PDB entry 9AW6 | X-ray diffraction, 3.44 A resolution | chains H and Z of the 28 polymer chains in the assembly

Chain H:
Molecule: Proteasome subunit beta type-2
From: Saccharomyces cerevisiae
Notes: EC 3.4.25.1
Reference sequence: P25043 (PSB2_YEAST); residues 1-232 here correspond to UniProt positions 30-261 (UniProt number = residue number + 29)
Amino-acid sequence (232 residues; numbered 1 to 232; the number before each row is that of its first residue):
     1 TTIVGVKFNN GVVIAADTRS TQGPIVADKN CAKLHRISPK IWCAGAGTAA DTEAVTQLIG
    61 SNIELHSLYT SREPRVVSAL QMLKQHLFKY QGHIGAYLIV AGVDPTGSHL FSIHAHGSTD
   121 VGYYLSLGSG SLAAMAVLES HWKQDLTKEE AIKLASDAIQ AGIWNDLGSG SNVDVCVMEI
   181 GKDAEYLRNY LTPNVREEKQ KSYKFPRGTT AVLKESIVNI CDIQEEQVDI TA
Unresolved in the structure: 223-232
Residues lining bound ligands:
  - A1A9B ((10S,11R,12S,15S,18S)-15-(2-amino-2-oxoethyl)-10,11,23-trihydroxy-18-{[(3R)-3-methyl-2-oxopentanoyl]amino}-9,14,17-trioxo-N-[(1Z)-prop-1-en-1-yl]-8,13,16-triazatetracyclo[18.3.1.0(2,7).0(6,10)]tetracosa-1(24),2,4,6,20,22-hexaene-12-carboxamide), molecule 1: T1, R19, S20, T21, Q22, G23, A27, K33, A46, G47, T48, A49
  - A1A9B, molecule 2: H114, H116, S118, D120

Chain Z:
Molecule: Proteasome subunit beta type-6
From: Saccharomyces cerevisiae
Reference sequence: P23724 (PSB6_YEAST); residues 1-222 here correspond to UniProt positions 20-241 (UniProt number = residue number + 19)
Amino-acid sequence (222 residues; numbered 1 to 222; the number before each row is that of its first residue):
     1 QFNPYGDNGG TILGIAGEDF AVLAGDTRNI TDYSINSRYE PKVFDCGDNI VMSANGFAAD
    61 GDALVKRFKN SVKWYHFDHN DKKLSINSAA RNIQHLLYGK RFFPYYVHTI IAGLDEDGKG
   121 AVYSFDPVGS YEREQCRAGG AAASLIMPFL DNQVNFKNQY EPGTNGKVKK PLKYLSVEEV
   181 IKLVRDSFTS ATERHIQVGD GLEILIVTKD GVRKEFYELK RD
Metal / ion sites: Mg2+: T192, V198
Residues lining bound ligands: A1A9B ((10S,11R,12S,15S,18S)-15-(2-amino-2-oxoethyl)-10,11,23-trihydroxy-18-{[(3R)-3-methyl-2-oxopentanoyl]amino}-9,14,17-trioxo-N-[(1Z)-prop-1-en-1-yl]-8,13,16-triazatetracyclo[18.3.1.0(2,7).0(6,10)]tetracosa-1(24),2,4,6,20,22-hexaene-12-carboxamide): P104, Y106, D126, P127, V128, R137

Interface between chain H and chain Z:
Residue-residue contacts - 56 pairs, chain H then chain Z:
  R19(H) - D222(Z)  salt bridge
  G23(H) - Y33(Z)
  P24(H) - H195(Z)  hydrogen bond (backbone-side chain)
  P24(H) - I196(Z)  hydrogen bond (backbone-backbone)
  I25(H) - R194(Z)
  I25(H) - H195(Z)
  V26(H) - E193(Z)
  V26(H) - R194(Z)  hydrogen bond (backbone-backbone)
  V26(H) - I196(Z)  hydrophobic
  A27(H) - R194(Z)  hydrogen bond (backbone-side chain)
  K29(H) - E193(Z)  salt bridge
  K29(H) - R194(Z)
  I163(H) - D222(Z)
  W164(H) - R38(Z)  hydrogen bond (backbone-side chain)
  W164(H) - R221(Z)
  W164(H) - D222(Z)
  N165(H) - R38(Z)
  D166(H) - Y33(Z)
  D166(H) - D222(Z)
  L167(H) - R28(Z)
  L167(H) - I30(Z)  hydrophobic
  L167(H) - D32(Z)
  L167(H) - Y33(Z)
  L167(H) - S34(Z)
  L167(H) - I35(Z)  hydrophobic
  L167(H) - I196(Z)
  G168(H) - Y33(Z)
  S169(H) - D222(Z)
  N194(H) - K220(Z)
  N194(H) - D222(Z)
  R196(H) - T189(Z)  hydrogen bond
  R196(H) - S190(Z)  hydrogen bond
  R196(H) - E193(Z)
  E197(H) - R185(Z)  salt bridge
  E197(H) - T189(Z)
  K199(H) - D186(Z)
  Q200(H) - K182(Z)
  Q200(H) - R185(Z)  hydrogen bond
  Q200(H) - D186(Z)  hydrogen bond (backbone-side chain)
  K201(H) - E179(Z)  salt bridge
  K201(H) - K182(Z)
  K201(H) - L183(Z)
  K201(H) - D186(Z)  hydrogen bond (backbone-side chain)
  Y203(H) - F149(Z)
  Y203(H) - Q153(Z)
  Y203(H) - L183(Z)
  Y203(H) - D186(Z)  hydrogen bond
  F205(H) - N152(Z)
  F205(H) - Q159(Z)
  R207(H) - P162(Z)
  G208(H) - P162(Z)
  T209(H) - N158(Z)
  T209(H) - Q159(Z)
  T209(H) - Y160(Z)  hydrogen bond (backbone-backbone)
  A211(H) - Y160(Z)  hydrophobic
  A211(H) - G166(Z)
Interface residues without a listed pair, chain H (31 interface residues in all): T21, D28, G170, S171, P206
Interface residues without a listed pair, chain Z (32 interface residues in all): L145, E161, G163

Summary:
The interface between chain H and chain Z involves 31 residues on one side and 32 on the other, with 12
hydrogen bonds and 4 salt bridges. Polar pairs include R19(H)-D222(Z), K29(H)-E193(Z) and E197(H)-R185(Z).
Ligands of chain H: compound A1A9B. Chain Z binds compound A1A9B.
Here chain H is Proteasome subunit beta type-2 and chain Z is Proteasome subunit beta type-6, both from
Saccharomyces cerevisiae. Entry 9AW6 (Yeast 20S proteasome soaked with MA9 fraction EF2) was determined by
X-ray diffraction (same publication as 9C97, 9C98, 9AW3, 9AW5 and 9AW7).
